6GNK - chains A and B of the 3 polymer chains in the assembly; structure by X-ray diffraction, 2.55 A resolution.

== Chain A (and B) ==
Name: 14-3-3 protein beta/alpha
Source organism: Homo sapiens
Notes: chain B of this document is another copy of the same molecule, construct and numbering; everything in this record applies to it too
UniProtKB: P31946 (1433B_HUMAN); residues 1-234 here = UniProt positions 1-234
Sequence (243 residues; row label = number of the first residue in the row):
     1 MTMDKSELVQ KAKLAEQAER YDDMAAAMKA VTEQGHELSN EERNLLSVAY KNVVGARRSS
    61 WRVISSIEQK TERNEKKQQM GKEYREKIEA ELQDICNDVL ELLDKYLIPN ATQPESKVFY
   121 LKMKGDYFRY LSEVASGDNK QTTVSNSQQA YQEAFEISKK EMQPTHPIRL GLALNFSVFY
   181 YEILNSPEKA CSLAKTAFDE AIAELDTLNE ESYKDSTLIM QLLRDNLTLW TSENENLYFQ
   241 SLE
Not modelled in the structure: 1-2, 235-243 (chain B: 1-2, 233-243)
Construct notes: expression tag (235-243)
UniProt features mapped onto this chain:
  - site (Interaction with phosphoserine on interacting protein): R58, R129
  - modified residue: M1 (N-acetylmethionine), T2 (N-acetylthreonine), K5 (N6-acetyllysine), K51 (N6-acetyllysine), S60 (Phosphoserine), K70 (N6-acetyllysine), Y84 (3'-nitrotyrosine), Y106 (3'-nitrotyrosine), K117 (N6-acetyllysine), S186 (Phosphoserine), S232 (Phosphoserine)
  - cross-link: K51 (Glycyl lysine isopeptide (Lys-Gly) (interchain with G-Cter in SUMO2))

== How chain A and chain B interact ==
Residue-residue contacts (38):
  D4(A) - K76(B)  salt bridge
  E7(A) - K76(B)  salt bridge
  E7(A) - M80(B)
  Q10(A) - K77(B)
  L14(A) - I64(B)
  L14(A) - M80(B)
  L14(A) - G81(B)
  L14(A) - Y84(B)  hydrophobic
  A15(A) - Y84(B)
  Q17(A) - V63(B)
  Q17(A) - I67(B)
  A18(A) - S60(B)  hydrogen bond (backbone-side chain)
  A18(A) - I64(B)  hydrophobic
  R20(A) - R57(B)
  R20(A) - S60(B)
  R20(A) - Y84(B)  hydrogen bond
  R20(A) - I88(B)
  R20(A) - E91(B)  salt bridge
  D23(A) - Y84(B)  hydrogen bond
  D23(A) - K87(B)  salt bridge
  R57(A) - R20(B)
  S60(A) - A18(B)  hydrogen bond (side chain-backbone)
  S60(A) - R20(B)
  V63(A) - Q17(B)
  V63(A) - A18(B)
  I64(A) - L14(B)
  I64(A) - A18(B)  hydrophobic
  I67(A) - Q17(B)
  K76(A) - D4(B)  salt bridge
  K76(A) - E7(B)  salt bridge
  M80(A) - M3(B)  hydrophobic
  M80(A) - E7(B)
  M80(A) - L14(B)
  Y84(A) - A15(B)
  Y84(A) - R20(B)  hydrogen bond
  Y84(A) - D23(B)  hydrogen bond
  K87(A) - D23(B)  salt bridge
  E91(A) - R20(B)  salt bridge
Also at the interface, not in a pair above, chain A (22 interface residues in all): K11, G81, I88
Also at the interface, not in a pair above, chain B (23 interface residues in all): K11

== In short ==
22 residues of chain A face 23 of chain B across their interface; the contacts include 6 hydrogen bonds and 8
salt bridges. Polar pairs include D4(A)-K76(B), E7(A)-K76(B) and R20(A)-E91(B).
Both chains are 14-3-3 protein beta/alpha (Homo sapiens). Entry 6GNK (Exoenzyme S from Pseudomonas aeruginosa
in complex with human 14-3-3 protein beta, trimeric crystal form bound ...) was determined by X-ray
diffraction together with 6GN0, 6GN8, 6GNJ and 6GNN from the same study.
